PDB entry 7CGN | electron microscopy, 4.30 A resolution (low resolution: residue-level contacts below are approximate; hydrogen-bond / salt-bridge calls are withheld) | chains A and G of the 12 polymer chains in the assembly

== Chain A ==
Protein: Lipid asymmetry maintenance ABC transporter permease subunit MlaE
From: Escherichia coli (strain K12)
Reference sequence: A0A4S5B3V0 (A0A4S5B3V0_ECOLI); numbering as in UniProt (aligned over 1-260)
Chain sequence (260 residues; row label = number of the first residue in the row):
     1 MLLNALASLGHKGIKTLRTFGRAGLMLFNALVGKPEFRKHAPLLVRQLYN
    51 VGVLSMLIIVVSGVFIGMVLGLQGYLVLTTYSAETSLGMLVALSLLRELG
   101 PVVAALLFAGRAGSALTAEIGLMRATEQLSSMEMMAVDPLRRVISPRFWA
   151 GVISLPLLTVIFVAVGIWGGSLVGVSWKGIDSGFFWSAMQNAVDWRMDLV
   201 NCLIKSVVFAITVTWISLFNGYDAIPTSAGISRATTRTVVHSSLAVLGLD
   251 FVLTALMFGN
Not modelled in the structure: 1-2, 260
Reported in the primary citation:
  - mutagenesis - I14N, R97E, L99N, R237E/H241E: decreased growth in response to SDS/EDTA

== Chain G ==
Protein: Outer membrane lipid asymmetry maintenance protein MlaD
From: Escherichia coli (strain K12)
Reference sequence: A0A6D2XU65 (A0A6D2XU65_ECOLI); residues 1-183 here = UniProt positions 1-183
Chain sequence (183 residues; each row starts with the number of its first residue):
     1 MQTKKNEIWVGIFLLAALLAALFVCLKAANVTSIRTEPTYTLYATFDNIG
    51 GLKARSPVSIGGVVVGRVADITLDPKTYLPRVTLEIEQRYNHIPDTSSLS
   101 IRTSGLLGEQYLALNVGFEDPELGTAILKDGDTIQDTKSAMVLEDLIGQF
   151 LYGSKGDDNKNSGDAPAAAPGNNETTEPVGTTK
Not modelled in the structure: 1-3, 31-35, 153-183

== Chain A / chain G interface ==
Pairs across the interface (22):
  Val45(A) - Val10(G)
  Arg46(A) - Asn6(G)
  Tyr49(A) - Asn6(G)
  Tyr49(A) - Val10(G)
  Gly52(A) - Phe13(G)
  Val53(A) - Trp9(G)
  Val53(A) - Val10(G)
  Met56(A) - Phe13(G)
  Leu157(A) - Leu14(G)
  Leu158(A) - Phe13(G)
  Val160(A) - Ala20(G)
  Ile161(A) - Ala16(G)
  Ile161(A) - Ala20(G)
  Ala164(A) - Ala20(G)
  Ala164(A) - Phe23(G)
  Ile167(A) - Phe23(G)
  Trp186(A) - Lys27(G)
  Met189(A) - Ala28(G)
  Gln190(A) - Lys27(G)
  Gln190(A) - Ala28(G)
  Gln190(A) - Ala29(G)
  Gln190(A) - Asn30(G)
Other interface residues (no listed pair), chain A (19 interface residues in all): Leu48, Trp168, Val193, Leu199
Other interface residues (no listed pair), chain G (14 interface residues in all): Ala17, Leu26

== Overview ==
19 residues of chain A face 14 of chain G across their interface. The paper reports that I14N, R97E and L99N
of chain A, among others, reduce growth in response to SDS/EDTA.
Here chain A is Lipid asymmetry maintenance ABC transporter permease subunit MlaE and chain G is Outer
membrane lipid asymmetry maintenance protein MlaD, both from Escherichia coli (strain K12). Entry 7CGN (The
overall structure of the MlaFEDB complex in ATP-bound EQtall conformation (Mutation of E170Q on MlaF)) was
determined by electron microscopy, deposited together with 7CGE and 7CH0.
